Entry 9JCQ (electron microscopy, 2.59 A resolution); this record covers chains B and G of the 5 polymer chains in the assembly.

# Chain B
Name: Guanine nucleotide-binding protein G(I)/G(S)/G(T) subunit beta-1
Source organism: Homo sapiens
UniProtKB: P62873 (GBB1_HUMAN); residues 7-345 here correspond to UniProt positions 2-340 (UniProt number = residue number - 5)
Chain sequence (518 residues; row label = number of the first residue in the row):
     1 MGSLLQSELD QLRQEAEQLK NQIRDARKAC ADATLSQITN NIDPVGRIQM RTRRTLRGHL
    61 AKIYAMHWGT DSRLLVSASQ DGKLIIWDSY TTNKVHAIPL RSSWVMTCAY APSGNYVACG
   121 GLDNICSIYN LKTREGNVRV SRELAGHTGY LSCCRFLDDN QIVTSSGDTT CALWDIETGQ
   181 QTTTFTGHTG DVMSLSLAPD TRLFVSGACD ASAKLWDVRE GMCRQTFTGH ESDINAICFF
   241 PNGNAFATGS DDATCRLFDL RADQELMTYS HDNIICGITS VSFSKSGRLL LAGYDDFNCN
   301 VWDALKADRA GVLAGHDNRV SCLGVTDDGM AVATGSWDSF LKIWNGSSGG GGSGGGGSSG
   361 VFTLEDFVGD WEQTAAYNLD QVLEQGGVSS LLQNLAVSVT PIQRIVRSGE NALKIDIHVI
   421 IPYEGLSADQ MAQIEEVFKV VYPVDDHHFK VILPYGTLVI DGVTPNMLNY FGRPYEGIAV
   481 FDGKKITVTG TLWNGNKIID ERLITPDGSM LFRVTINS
Unresolved in the structure: 1-9, 348-518
Disulfides: C126-C154
Construct notes: initiating methionine (1); expression tag (2-6)
Curated features (UniProtKB/Swiss-Prot):
  - modified residue: S7 (N-acetylserine), H271 (Phosphohistidine)

# Chain G
Name: Guanine nucleotide-binding protein G(I)/G(S)/G(O) subunit gamma-2
Source organism: Homo sapiens
UniProtKB: P59768 (GBG2_HUMAN); residue numbers follow UniProt; this construct covers 2-71
Chain sequence (70 residues; row label = number of the first residue in the row):
     2 ASNNTASIAQ ARKLVEQLKM EANIDRIKVS KAAADLMAYC EAHAKEDPLL TPVPASENPF
    62 REKKFFCAIL
Unresolved in the structure: 2-8, 63-71
Curated features (UniProtKB/Swiss-Prot):
  - modified residue: A2 (N-acetylalanine), C68 (Cysteine methyl ester)
  - lipidation: C68 (S-geranylgeranyl cysteine)

# How chain B and chain G interact
Pairs across the interface (79):
  L12(B) with I9(G); A12(G), hydrophobic; R13(G); V16(G)
  E15(B) with V16(G)
  A16(B) with L19(G)
  L19(B) with V16(G); L19(G), hydrophobic; K20(G)
  K20(B) with L19(G)
  I23(B) with E22(G); A23(G), hydrophobic
  A26(B) with R27(G)
  R27(B) with E22(G), salt bridge
  C30(B) with I28(G); K29(G); V30(G)
  A31(B) with V30(G), hydrophobic
  D32(B) with K29(G), salt bridge; S31(G), hydrogen bond
  A33(B) with S31(G)
  L35(B) with A34(G), hydrophobic
  I38(B) with S31(G); A34(G), hydrophobic; M38(G)
  T39(B) with M38(G)
  I42(B) with M38(G), hydrophobic
  V45(B) with L51(G), hydrophobic
  M50(B) with L50(G), hydrophobic
  R53(B) with F61(G)
  R54(B) with P60(G), hydrogen bond (side chain-backbone); F61(G)
  S89(B) with F61(G)
  Y90(B) with P60(G); F61(G), hydrophobic
  C223(B) with Q18(G)
  R224(B) with E22(G)
  Q225(B) with E22(G); I25(G)
  T226(B) with E22(G), hydrogen bond
  F240(B) with L37(G), hydrophobic; C41(G), hydrophobic
  P241(B) with Y40(G), hydrophobic
  N242(B) with L37(G); Y40(G)
  A245(B) with L37(G), hydrophobic
  D259(B) with A33(G); L37(G)
  R261(B) with R27(G); I28(G); D36(G), salt bridge
  D263(B) with I25(G); R27(G)
  Q264(B) with V30(G)
  L266(B) with V30(G), hydrophobic
  S284(B) with D48(G), hydrogen bond
  K285(B) with E47(G); D48(G), hydrogen bond (backbone-side chain)
  S286(B) with Y40(G); C41(G); H44(G), hydrogen bond (side chain-backbone); A45(G); D48(G), hydrogen bond (backbone-side chain)
  G287(B) with C41(G), hydrogen bond (backbone-side chain)
  R288(B) with C41(G)
  L289(B) with L50(G); L51(G), hydrophobic
  D328(B) with P49(G)
  G329(B) with P49(G); L50(G)
  M330(B) with P49(G), hydrophobic; P60(G)
  A331(B) with F61(G), hydrophobic
  V332(B) with L50(G), hydrophobic
  I343(B) with F61(G), hydrophobic
  N345(B) with L50(G); N59(G), hydrogen bond; F61(G)
  S347(B) with P53(G)
Other interface residues (no listed pair), chain B (57 interface residues in all): I48, W68, L257, A262, L305, V325, W344, G346
Other interface residues (no listed pair), chain G (36 interface residues in all): A35, E42, R62

# Overview
57 residues of chain B and 36 residues of chain G are in contact; the contacts include 9 hydrogen bonds and 3
salt bridges. Polar contacts include R27(B)-E22(G), D32(B)-K29(G) and R261(B)-D36(G).
Chain B is Guanine nucleotide-binding protein G(I)/G(S)/G(T) subunit beta-1 and chain G is Guanine
nucleotide-binding protein G(I)/G(S)/G(O) subunit gamma-2, both from Homo sapiens; the structure, Cryo-EM
structure of the proton-sensing GPCR (GPR4)-Gs protein complex at pH 7.4, was determined by electron
microscopy (same publication as 9JCO and 9JCP).
